PDB entry 5J3P | X-ray diffraction, 3.10 A resolution | chain A

Chain A:
Name: Tyrosyl-DNA phosphodiesterase 2
Source organism: Homo sapiens
Notes: EC 3.1.4.-
UniProt: O95551 (TYDP2_HUMAN), isoform O95551-2; residues 113-362 here correspond to UniProt positions 143-392 (UniProt number = residue number + 30)
Amino-acid sequence (253 residues; each row starts with the number of its first residue):
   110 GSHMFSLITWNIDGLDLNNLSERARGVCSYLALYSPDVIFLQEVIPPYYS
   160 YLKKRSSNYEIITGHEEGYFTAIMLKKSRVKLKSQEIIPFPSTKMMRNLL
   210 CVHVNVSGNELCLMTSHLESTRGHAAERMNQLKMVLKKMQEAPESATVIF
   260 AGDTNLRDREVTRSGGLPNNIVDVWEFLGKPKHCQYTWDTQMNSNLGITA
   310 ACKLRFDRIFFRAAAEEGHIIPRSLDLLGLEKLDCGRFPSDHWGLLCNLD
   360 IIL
Not modelled in the structure: 110-111, 324-327, 362
Sequence notes: expression tag (110-112); engineered mutation Ser273 (Cys303 in O95551)
Metal / ion sites: Mg2+: Asp122, Glu152
From the paper describing this entry:
  - mutagenesis - C273S: increased expression (proposed by the authors, not directly observed)
  - Mg2+ coordination: Asp122, Glu152

In short:
Asp122 and Glu152 form the Mg2+ site. From the paper: C273S increases expression; Mg2+ coordination by Asp122
and Glu152.
Chain A is Tyrosyl-DNA phosphodiesterase 2 (Homo sapiens); the structure, Crystal structure of the catalytic
domain of human tyrosyl DNA phosphodiesterase 2, was determined by X-ray diffraction, deposited together with
5J3S.
